6U5W - chains A and B; structure by electron microscopy, 3.30 A resolution.

# Chain A
Protein: Fatty acid synthase subunit alpha
Source organism: Candida albicans
Notes: EC 2.3.1.86, 1.1.1.100, 2.3.1.41
UniProtKB: P43098 (FAS2_CANAX); aligned to UniProt positions 1-1722 over residues 1-1884 (the alignment contains insertions or deletions, so no single offset holds)
Amino-acid sequence (1722 residues; each row starts with the number of its first residue; note: 163 numbers in that range are skipped by the numbering (no residue carries them; nothing is unmodelled there)):
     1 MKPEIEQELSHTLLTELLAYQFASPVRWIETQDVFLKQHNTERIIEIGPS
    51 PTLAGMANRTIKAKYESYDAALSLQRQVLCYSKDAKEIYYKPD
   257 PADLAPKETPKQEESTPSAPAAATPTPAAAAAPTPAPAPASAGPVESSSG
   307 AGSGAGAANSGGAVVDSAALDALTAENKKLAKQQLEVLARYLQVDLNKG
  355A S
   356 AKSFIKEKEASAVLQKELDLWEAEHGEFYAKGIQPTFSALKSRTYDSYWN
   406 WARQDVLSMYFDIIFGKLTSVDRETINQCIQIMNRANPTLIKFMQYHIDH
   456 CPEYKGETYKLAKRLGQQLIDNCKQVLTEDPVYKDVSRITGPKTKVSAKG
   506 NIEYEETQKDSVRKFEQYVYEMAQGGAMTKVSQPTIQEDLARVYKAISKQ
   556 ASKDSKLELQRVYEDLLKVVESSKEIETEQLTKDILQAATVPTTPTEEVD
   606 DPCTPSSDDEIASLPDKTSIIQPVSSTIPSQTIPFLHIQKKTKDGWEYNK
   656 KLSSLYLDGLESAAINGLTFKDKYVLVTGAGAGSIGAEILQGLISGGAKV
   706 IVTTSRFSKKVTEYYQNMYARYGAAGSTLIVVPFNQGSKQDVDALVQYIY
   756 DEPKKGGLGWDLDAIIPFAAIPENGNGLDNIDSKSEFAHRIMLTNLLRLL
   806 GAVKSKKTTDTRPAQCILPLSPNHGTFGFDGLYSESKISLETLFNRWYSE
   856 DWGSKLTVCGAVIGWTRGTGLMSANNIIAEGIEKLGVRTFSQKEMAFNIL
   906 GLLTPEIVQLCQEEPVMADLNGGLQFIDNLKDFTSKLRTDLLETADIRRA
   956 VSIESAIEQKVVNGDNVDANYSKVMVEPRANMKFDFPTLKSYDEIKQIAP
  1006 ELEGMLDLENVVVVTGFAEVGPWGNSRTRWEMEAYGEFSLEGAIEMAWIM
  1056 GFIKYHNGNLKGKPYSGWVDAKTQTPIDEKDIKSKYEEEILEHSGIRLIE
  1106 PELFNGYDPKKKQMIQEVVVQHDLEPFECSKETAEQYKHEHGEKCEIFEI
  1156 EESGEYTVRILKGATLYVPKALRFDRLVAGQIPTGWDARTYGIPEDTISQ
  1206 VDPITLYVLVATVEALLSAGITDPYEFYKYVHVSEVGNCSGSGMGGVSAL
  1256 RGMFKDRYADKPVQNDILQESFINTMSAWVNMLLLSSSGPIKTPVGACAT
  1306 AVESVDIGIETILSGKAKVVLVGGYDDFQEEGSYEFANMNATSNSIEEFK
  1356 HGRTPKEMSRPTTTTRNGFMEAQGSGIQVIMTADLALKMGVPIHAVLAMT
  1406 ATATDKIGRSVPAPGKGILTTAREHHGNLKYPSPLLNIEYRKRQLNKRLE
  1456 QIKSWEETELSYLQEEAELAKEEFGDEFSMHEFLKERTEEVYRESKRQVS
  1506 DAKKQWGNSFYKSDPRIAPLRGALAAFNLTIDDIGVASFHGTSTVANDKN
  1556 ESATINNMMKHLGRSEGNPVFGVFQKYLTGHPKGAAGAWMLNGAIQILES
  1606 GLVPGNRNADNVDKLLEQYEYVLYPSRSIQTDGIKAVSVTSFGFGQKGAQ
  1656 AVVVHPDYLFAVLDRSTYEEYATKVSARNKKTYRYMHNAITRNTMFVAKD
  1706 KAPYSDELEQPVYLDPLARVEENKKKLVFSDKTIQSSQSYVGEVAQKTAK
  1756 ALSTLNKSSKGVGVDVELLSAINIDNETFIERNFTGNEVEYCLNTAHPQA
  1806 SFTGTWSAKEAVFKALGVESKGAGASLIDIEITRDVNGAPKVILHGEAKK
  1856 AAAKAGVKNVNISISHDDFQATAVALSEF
Not modelled in the structure: 257-321, 355A, 535-579, 583-620, 1747-1884
Construct notes: conflict Val350 (Ser in P43098), Asp351 (Arg in P43098), Asn353 (Lys in P43098), Lys354 (Gln in P43098), Ala356 (Leu357 in P43098), Thr813 (Pro814 in P43098), Lys1066 (Gln1067 in P43098), Val1123 (Ile1124 in P43098), Glu1444 (Lys1445 in P43098), Ser1742 (Asn1743 in P43098)
Small-molecule neighbours: NADP (NAP; NADP nicotinamide-adenine-dinucleotide phosphate): Gly684, Ala685, Gly686, Ala687, Ser689, Ile690, Thr708, Thr709, Ser710, Arg711, Tyr720, Phe739, Asn740, Gln741, Gly742, Phe773, Ala774, Ala775, Ile776, Phe792, Ile796, Pro824, Leu825, Ser826, Tyr838, Lys842, Ile868, Gly869, Thr871, Thr874, Gly875, Leu876, Met877

# Chain B
Protein: Fatty acid synthase subunit beta
Source organism: Candida albicans
Notes: EC 2.3.1.86, 4.2.1.59, 1.3.1.9, 2.3.1.38, 2.3.1.39, 3.1.2.14
UniProtKB: P34731 (FAS1_CANAX); numbering as in UniProt (aligned over 1-2037)
Amino-acid sequence (2037 residues; each row starts with the number of its first residue):
     1 MSTHRPFQLTHGSIEHTLLVPNDLFFNYSQLKDEFIKTLPEPTEGFAGDD
    51 EPSSPAELYGKFIGFISNAQFPQIVELSLKDFESRFLDNNNDNIHSFAVK
   101 LLDDETYPTTIAKVKENIVKNYYKAVKSINKVESNLLYHCKHDAKLVAIF
   151 GGQGNTDDYFEELRELYTLYQGLIEDLLVSIAEKLNQLHPSFDKIYTQGL
   201 NILSWLKHPETTPDQDYLLSVPVSCPVICVIQLCHYTITCKVLGLTPGEF
   251 RNSLKWSTGHSQGLVTAVTIAASDSWDSFLKNSLTAVSLLLFIGSRCLST
   301 YPRTSLPPTMLQDSLDNGEGRPSPMLSVRDLSIKQVEKFIEQTNSHLPRE
   351 KHIAISLINGARNLVLSGPPESLYGFNLNLRNQKAPMGLDQSRVPFSERK
   401 LKCSNRFLPIFAPFHSHLLADATELILDDVKEHGLSFEGLKIPVYDTFDG
   451 SDFQALKEPIIDRVVKLITELPVHWEEATNHKATHILDFGPGGVSGLGVL
   501 THRNKEGTGARIILAGTLDSNPIDDEYGFKHEIFQTSADKAIKWAPDWLK
   551 ELRPTLVKNSEGKIYVKTKFSQLLGRAPLMVAGMTPTTVNTDIVSASLNA
   601 GYHIELAGGGYFSPVMMTRAIDDIVSRIKPGYGLGINLIYVNPFMLQWGI
   651 PLIKDLREKGYPIQSLTIGAGVPSIEVATEYIEDLGLTHLGLKPGSVDAI
   701 SQVIAIAKAHPTFPIVLQWTGGRGGGHHSFEDFHQPIIQMYSKIRRCSNI
   751 VLVAGSGFGSDEDTYPYLSGYWSEKFNYPPMPFDGVLFGSRVMTSKESHT
   801 SLAAKKLIVECKGVPDQQWEQTYKKPTGGIITVRSEMGEPIHKIATRGVM
   851 FWKELDDTIFNLPKNKLLDALNKKRDHIIKKLNNDFQKPWFGKNANGVCD
   901 LQEMTYKEVANRLVELMYVKKSHRWIDVSLRNMYGDFLRRVEERFTSSAG
   951 TVSLLQNFNQLNEPEQFTADFFEKFPQAGKQLISEEDCDYFLMLAARPGQ
  1001 KPVPFVPVLDERFEFFFKKDSLWQSEDLESVVDEDVQRTCILHGPVASQY
  1051 TSKVDEPIGDILNSIHEGHIARLIKEEYAGDESKIPVVEYFGGKKPASVS
  1101 ATSVNIIDGNQVVYEIDSELPNKQEWLDLLAGTELNWLQAFISTDRIVQG
  1151 SKHVSNPLHDILTPAKHSKVTIDKKTKKLTAFENIKGDLLPVVEIELVKP
  1201 NTIQLSLIEHRTADTNPVALPFLYKYNPADGFAPILEIMEDRNERIKEFY
  1251 WKLWFGSSVPYSNDINVEKAILGDEITISSQTISEFTHAIGNKCDAFVDR
  1301 PGKATLAPMDFAIVIGWKAIIKAIFPKSVDGDLLKLVHLSNGYKMITGAA
  1351 PLKKGDVVSTKAEIKAVLNQPSGKLVEVVGTIYREGKPVMEVTSQFLYRG
  1401 EYNDYCNTFQKVTETPVQVAFKSAKDLAVLRSKEWFHLEKDVQFDVLTFR
  1451 CESTYKFKSANVYSSIKTTGQVLLELPTKEVIQVGSVDYEAGTSYGNPVT
  1501 DYLSRNGKTIEESVIFENAIPLSSGEELTSKAPGTNEPYAIVSGDYNPIH
  1551 VSRVFAAYAKLPGTITHGMYSSASIRALVEEWAANNVAARVRAFKCDFVG
  1601 MVLPNDTLQTTMEHVGMINGRKIIKVETRNVETELPVLIGEAEIEQPTTT
  1651 YVFTGQGSQEQGMGMELYNSSEVAREVWDKADRHFVNNYGFSILDIVQNN
  1701 PNELTIHFGGAKGRAIRDNYIGMMFETIGEDGALKSEKIFKDIDETTTSY
  1751 TFVSPTGLLSATQFTQPALTLMEKAAYEDIKSKGLIPSDIMFAGHSLGEY
  1801 SALSSLANVMPIESLVDVVFYRGMTMQVAVPRDELGRSNYGMVAVNPSRV
  1851 SATFDDSALRFVVDEVANKTKWLLEIVNYNVENQQYVAAGDLRALDTLTN
  1901 VLNVLKINKIDIVKLQEQMSIEKVKEHLYEIVDEVAAKSLAKPQPIDLER
  1951 GFAVIPLKGISVPFHSSYLMSGVKPFQRFLCKKIPKSSVKPQDLIGKYIP
  2001 NLTAKPFELTKEYFQSVYDLTKSEKIKSILDNWEQYE
Not modelled in the structure: 1-4
Small-molecule neighbours:
  - FMN (flavin mononucleotide): Ala582, Gly583, Met584, Thr585, Pro586, Thr587, Asn637, Ile639, Gly669, Ala670, Lys693, Thr720, Arg723, Gly724, Gly725, Gly726, Gly755, Ser756, Gly757, Phe758, Leu787, Gly789, Ser790, Met793, Leu1042, His1043, Gly1044, Val1046, Ala1047
  - NADP (NAP; NADP nicotinamide-adenine-dinucleotide phosphate): Phe612, Phe644, Ala670, Gly725, Gly726, His727, His728, Ile841, Asp927, Gly999, Gln1000, Lys1001, Pro1002, Lys1018, Lys1019, Asp1020, Ser1021, Leu1022, Leu1042
UniProt features mapped onto this chain:
  - active site: Ser261 (For acetyltransferase activity), Ser1796 (For malonyltransferase activity)

# Interface between chain A and chain B
Contacting residue pairs - 201 pairs, chain A then chain B:
  Met1(A) with Leu2009(B), hydrophobic; Tyr2036(B); Glu2037(B), hydrogen bond (backbone-side chain)
  Ile5(A) with Gln2035(B); Tyr2036(B), hydrophobic
  Glu6(A) with Pro1991(B); Leu2009(B)
  Gln7(A) with Val1989(B), hydrogen bond (side chain-backbone); Pro1991(B)
  Glu8(A) with Lys1986(B), salt bridge
  Leu9(A) with Leu2009(B), hydrophobic; Ile2029(B), hydrophobic; Gln2035(B)
  Ser10(A) with Val1989(B); Pro1991(B)
  His11(A) with Ile1984(B); Lys1986(B); Val1989(B)
  Thr12(A) with Lys2025(B)
  Leu13(A) with Phe2007(B), hydrophobic; Tyr2013(B), hydrophobic; Phe2014(B), hydrophobic
  Leu14(A) with Leu1803(B), hydrophobic
  Thr15(A) with Leu1980(B); Cys1981(B); Lys2025(B), hydrogen bond
  Glu16(A) with Gln1977(B), hydrogen bond; Ser2023(B); Lys2025(B), salt bridge; Ile2026(B)
  Leu17(A) with Pro2000(B), hydrophobic; Leu2002(B), hydrophobic; Phe2007(B), hydrophobic
  Leu18(A) with Tyr1800(B), hydrophobic; Leu1803(B), hydrophobic; Leu1980(B), hydrophobic
  Ala19(A) with Val1973(B); Gln1977(B)
  Tyr20(A) with Met1970(B), hydrophobic; Val1973(B), hydrophobic; Thr2021(B); Ser2023(B), hydrogen bond
  Gln21(A) with Ser1796(B); Glu1799(B); Tyr1800(B), hydrogen bond; Arg1822(B), hydrogen bond; His1965(B), hydrogen bond
  Phe22(A) with Met1826(B), hydrophobic; His1965(B), hydrogen bond (backbone-backbone); Leu1969(B), hydrophobic; Gly1972(B); Val1973(B), hydrophobic
  Ala23(A) with His1965(B); Ser1966(B), hydrogen bond (backbone-backbone); Ser1967(B); Leu1969(B); Met1970(B); Val1973(B), hydrophobic
  Ser24(A) with His1965(B); Leu2002(B)
  Pro25(A) with Ile1876(B); Val1877(B); His1965(B); Asn2001(B)
  Val26(A) with His1795(B); Val1877(B), hydrogen bond (backbone-backbone); Asn1878(B); Tyr1879(B), hydrogen bond (backbone-backbone); Asn2001(B)
  Arg27(A) with Tyr1879(B); Asn2001(B), hydrogen bond (backbone-backbone); Leu2002(B), hydrogen bond (side chain-backbone); Thr2003(B); Ala2004(B)
  Trp28(A) with Val1652(B), hydrophobic; Tyr1879(B), hydrogen bond (backbone-backbone); Asn1880(B)
  Ile29(A) with Tyr1879(B), hydrogen bond (backbone-backbone); Asn1880(B); Val1881(B); Glu1882(B); Tyr1886(B)
  Glu30(A) with Tyr1879(B); Ala2004(B)
  Thr31(A) with Ile1999(B); Ala2004(B)
  Gln32(A) with Asn1880(B)
  Val34(A) with Ala2004(B); Pro2006(B), hydrophobic
  Phe35(A) with Thr1650(B); Ile1999(B), hydrophobic
  His39(A) with Thr1648(B); Asp1789(B); Met1791(B), hydrogen bond
  Thr41(A) with Thr1648(B); Thr1650(B)
  Glu42(A) with Pro1647(B); Thr1648(B), hydrogen bond (backbone-backbone)
  Arg43(A) with Pro1647(B); Thr1648(B), hydrogen bond (backbone-backbone); Thr1649(B); Thr1650(B), hydrogen bond (backbone-backbone)
  Ile44(A) with Thr1650(B)
  Ile45(A) with Thr1650(B), hydrogen bond (backbone-backbone); Tyr1651(B); Val1652(B), hydrogen bond (backbone-backbone)
  Glu46(A) with Val1652(B); Thr1654(B)
  Ile47(A) with Val1652(B), hydrogen bond (backbone-backbone); Phe1653(B), hydrophobic; Thr1654(B), hydrogen bond (backbone-backbone); Glu1773(B); Ala1776(B), hydrophobic
  Gly48(A) with Thr1654(B); Met1772(B)
  Pro49(A) with Thr1654(B); Ser1658(B); Glu1660(B); Leu1769(B), hydrophobic; Met1772(B)
  Ser50(A) with Thr1654(B)
  Thr52(A) with Thr1654(B); Ser1658(B)
  Leu53(A) with Val1652(B), hydrophobic; Phe1653(B)
  Met56(A) with Asn1880(B); Val1881(B), hydrophobic; Gln1885(B)
  Arg59(A) with Gln1884(B), hydrogen bond
  Tyr81(A) with Leu1667(B); Asp1779(B); Ile1780(B), hydrophobic
  Ile88(A) with Leu1785(B)
  Tyr89(A) with Asp1779(B), hydrogen bond; Ile1780(B)
  Tyr90(A) with Phe1516(B); Ile1520(B); Lys1622(B); Gln1646(B), hydrogen bond; Leu1785(B), hydrophobic
  Lys91(A) with Glu1517(B); Asn1518(B), hydrogen bond (side chain-backbone); Ile1520(B)
  Asp951(A) with Lys1425(B)
  Ile952(A) with Lys1425(B)
  Val956(A) with Ser1432(B)
  Glu959(A) with Val1429(B); Lys1433(B); Arg1505(B), salt bridge; Asn1506(B)
  Ile962(A) with Arg1505(B)
  Val966(A) with Tyr1495(B); Asp1501(B)
  Val967(A) with Tyr1489(B); Ser1494(B); Tyr1495(B), hydrogen bond (backbone-backbone); Pro1498(B), hydrophobic
  Gly969(A) with Tyr1495(B)
  Asn971(A) with Tyr1495(B)
  Lys978(A) with Gln956(B)
  Val979(A) with Arg939(B); Ser953(B), hydrogen bond (backbone-side chain); Gln956(B), hydrogen bond (backbone-side chain)
  Met980(A) with Gly950(B); Thr951(B)
  Val981(A) with Glu942(B); Thr946(B); Thr951(B), hydrogen bond (backbone-backbone)
  Glu982(A) with Glu943(B); Thr946(B)
  Pro983(A) with Glu943(B); Thr946(B); Ser947(B); Ser948(B)
  Arg984(A) with Arg940(B); Glu943(B), salt bridge; Arg944(B); Thr946(B)
  Ala985(A) with Arg944(B), hydrogen bond (backbone-side chain)
  Asn986(A) with Gln981(B), hydrogen bond
  Lys988(A) with Gln981(B)
  Tyr1060(A) with Glu986(B); Asp989(B), hydrogen bond
  Asn1062(A) with Asp989(B)
  Gly1063(A) with Met993(B)
  Pro1069(A) with Met993(B)
  Tyr1070(A) with Met993(B), hydrogen bond (backbone-side chain)
  Ser1071(A) with Asp989(B); Met993(B), hydrogen bond
  Glu1084(A) with Arg944(B), salt bridge
  Lys1685(A) with Leu982(B)
  Tyr1688(A) with Gln981(B), hydrogen bond; Leu982(B), hydrogen bond (side chain-backbone); Ile983(B); Ser984(B), hydrogen bond (side chain-backbone)
  Arg1689(A) with Gln902(B); Glu985(B), salt bridge
  His1692(A) with Ser984(B), hydrogen bond; Glu986(B), salt bridge
  Thr1696(A) with Glu986(B)
  Arg1697(A) with Glu985(B), salt bridge
Also at the interface, not in a pair above, chain A (93 interface residues in all): Lys2, Gln38, Asn40, Thr60, Lys64, Glu948, Ala955, Glu963, Asn968, Asn1693
Also at the interface, not in a pair above, chain B (136 interface residues in all): Asp900, Phe945, Ala949, Val952, Leu955, Lys980, Tyr990, Ala1424, Ala1428, Thr1493, Gly1496, Tyr1502, Ala1519, Gln1659, Met1663, Tyr1777, Lys1783, Ala1793, Gly1794, Val1809, Glu1875, Phe1964, Phe1976, Ser1987, Leu1994, Glu2008, Val2017, Leu2020

# In short
Chain A and chain B form an interface of 93 and 136 residues respectively, with 41 hydrogen bonds and 8 salt
bridges. Among the polar pairs are Glu8(A)-Lys1986(B), Glu16(A)-Lys2025(B) and Glu959(A)-Arg1505(B). Chain A
binds NADP. Bound to chain B: flavin mononucleotide and NADP.
Chain A is Fatty acid synthase subunit alpha and chain B is Fatty acid synthase subunit beta, both from
Candida albicans; the structure, Electron cryomicroscopy structure of C. albicans FAS in the KS-stalled state,
was determined by electron microscopy, deposited together with 6U5T, 6U5U and 6U5V.
